Entry 7QJE (electron microscopy, 7.80 A resolution (low resolution: residue-level contacts below are approximate; hydrogen-bond / salt-bridge calls are withheld)); this record covers chains J and X of the 8 polymer chains in the assembly.

== Chain J ==
Molecule: Gamma-tubulin complex component 5
Organism: Homo sapiens
UniProt: Q96RT8 (GCP5_HUMAN); residue numbers follow UniProt; this construct covers 1-1024
Sequence (1024 residues; numbered 1 to 1024; the number before each row is that of its first residue):
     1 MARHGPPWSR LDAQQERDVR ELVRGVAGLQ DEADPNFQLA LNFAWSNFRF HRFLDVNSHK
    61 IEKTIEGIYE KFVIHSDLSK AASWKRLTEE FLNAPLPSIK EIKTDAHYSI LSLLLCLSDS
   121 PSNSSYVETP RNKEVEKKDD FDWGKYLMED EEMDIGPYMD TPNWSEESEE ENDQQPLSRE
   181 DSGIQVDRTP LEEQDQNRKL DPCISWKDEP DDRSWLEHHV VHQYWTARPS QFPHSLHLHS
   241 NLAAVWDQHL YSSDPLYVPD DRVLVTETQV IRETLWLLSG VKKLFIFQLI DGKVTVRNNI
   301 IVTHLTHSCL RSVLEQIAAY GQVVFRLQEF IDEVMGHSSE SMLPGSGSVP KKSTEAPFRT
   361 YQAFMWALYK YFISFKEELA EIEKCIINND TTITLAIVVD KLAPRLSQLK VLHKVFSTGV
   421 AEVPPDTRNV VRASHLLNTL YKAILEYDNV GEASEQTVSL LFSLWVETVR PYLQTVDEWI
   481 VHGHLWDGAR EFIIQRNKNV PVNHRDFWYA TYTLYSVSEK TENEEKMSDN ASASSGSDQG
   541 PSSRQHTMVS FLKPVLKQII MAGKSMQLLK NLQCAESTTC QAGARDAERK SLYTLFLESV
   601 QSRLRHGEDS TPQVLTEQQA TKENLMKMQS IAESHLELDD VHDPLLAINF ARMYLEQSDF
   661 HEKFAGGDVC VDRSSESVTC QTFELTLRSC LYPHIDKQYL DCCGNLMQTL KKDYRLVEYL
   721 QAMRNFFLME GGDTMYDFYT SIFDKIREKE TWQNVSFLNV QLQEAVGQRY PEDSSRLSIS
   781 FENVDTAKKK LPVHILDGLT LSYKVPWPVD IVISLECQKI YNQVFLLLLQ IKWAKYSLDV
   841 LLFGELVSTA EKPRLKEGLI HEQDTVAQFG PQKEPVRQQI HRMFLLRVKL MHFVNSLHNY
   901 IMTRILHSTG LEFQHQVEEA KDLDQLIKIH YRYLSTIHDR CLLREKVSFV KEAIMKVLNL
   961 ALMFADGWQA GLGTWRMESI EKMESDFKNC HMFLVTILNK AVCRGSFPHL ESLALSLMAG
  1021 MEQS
Not modelled in the structure: 1-209, 337-356, 389-390, 423-426, 449-454, 497-546, 573-636, 649-681, 729-732, 745-752, 765-795, 843-878, 969-978, 1002-1006, 1017-1024

== Chain X ==
Molecule: Tubulin gamma-1 chain
Organism: Homo sapiens
UniProt: P23258 (TBG1_HUMAN); residue numbers follow UniProt; this construct covers 1-451
Sequence (451 residues; numbered 1 to 451; the number before each row is that of its first residue):
     1 MPREIITLQL GQCGNQIGFE FWKQLCAEHG ISPEGIVEEF ATEGTDRKDV FFYQADDEHY
    61 IPRAVLLDLE PRVIHSILNS PYAKLYNPEN IYLSEHGGGA GNNWASGFSQ GEKIHEDIFD
   121 IIDREADGSD SLEGFVLCHS IAGGTGSGLG SYLLERLNDR YPKKLVQTYS VFPNQDEMSD
   181 VVVQPYNSLL TLKRLTQNAD CVVVLDNTAL NRIATDRLHI QNPSFSQINQ LVSTIMSAST
   241 TTLRYPGYMN NDLIGLIASL IPTPRLHFLM TGYTPLTTDQ SVASVRKTTV LDVMRRLLQP
   301 KNVMVSTGRD RQTNHCYIAI LNIIQGEVDP TQVHKSLQRI RERKLANFIP WGPASIQVAL
   361 SRKSPYLPSA HRVSGLMMAN HTSISSLFER TCRQYDKLRK REAFLEQFRK EDMFKDNFDE
   421 MDTSREIVQQ LIDEYHAATR PDYISWGTQE Q
Not modelled in the structure: 1-2, 42-44, 94-100, 178-179, 280-286, 307-312, 448-451
Curated features (UniProtKB/Swiss-Prot):
  - binding site (GTP): A142 to G148
  - modified residue: S131 (Phosphoserine)
  - natural variant: Y92 (Y92C: In CDCBM4), T331 (T331P: In CDCBM4), L387 (L387P: In CDCBM4)

== Chain J / chain X interface ==
Contacting residue pairs - 36 pairs, chain J then chain X:
  D733(J) with R3(X)
  Y736(J) with R3(X); E133(X); D252(X); I254(X)
  D737(J) with R3(X)
  K832(J) with N250(X)
  K835(J) with A258(X)
  Y836(J) with I254(X)
  H881(J) with I444(X)
  F884(J) with P264(X); W351(X); Y443(X); W446(X)
  L885(J) with W351(X); I444(X)
  R887(J) with A258(X)
  V888(J) with P262(X); W351(X); G352(X); P353(X); A354(X)
  K889(J) with P353(X)
  M891(J) with A258(X)
  H892(J) with P353(X); S355(X)
  N895(J) with Q357(X)
  H898(J) with N250(X)
  N899(J) with Q357(X)
  M902(J) with M249(X)
  R904(J) with Q338(X)
  H907(J) with Y248(X); P330(X); L360(X)
  H1009(J) with H334(X)
  L1015(J) with R341(X)
Interface residues without a listed pair, chain J (30 interface residues in all): T734, D839, L841, L842, T903, L906, L911, S1012
Interface residues without a listed pair, chain X (30 interface residues in all): R47, P162, S259, I261, L337, V358

== In short ==
The chain J/chain X interface involves 30 residues from each chain. UniProt lists 7 GTP-binding residues on
chain X.
Here chain J is Gamma-tubulin complex component 5 and chain X is Tubulin gamma-1 chain, both from Homo
sapiens. Entry 7QJE (Structure of recombinant human gamma-Tubulin Ring Complex 4-spoked assembly intermediate
(spokes 9-12)) was determined by electron microscopy together with 7QJ0, 7QJ1, 7QJ2, 7QJ3, 7QJ4 and 7QJD from
the same study.
